Entry 9JH3 (electron microscopy, 2.93 A resolution); this record covers chains B and Y of the 5 polymer chains in the assembly.

# Chain B
Molecule: Guanine nucleotide-binding protein G(I)/G(S)/G(T) subunit beta-1
Source organism: Homo sapiens
Reference sequence: P62873 (GBB1_HUMAN); numbering as in UniProt (aligned over 2-340)
Sequence (340 residues; each row starts with the number of its first residue):
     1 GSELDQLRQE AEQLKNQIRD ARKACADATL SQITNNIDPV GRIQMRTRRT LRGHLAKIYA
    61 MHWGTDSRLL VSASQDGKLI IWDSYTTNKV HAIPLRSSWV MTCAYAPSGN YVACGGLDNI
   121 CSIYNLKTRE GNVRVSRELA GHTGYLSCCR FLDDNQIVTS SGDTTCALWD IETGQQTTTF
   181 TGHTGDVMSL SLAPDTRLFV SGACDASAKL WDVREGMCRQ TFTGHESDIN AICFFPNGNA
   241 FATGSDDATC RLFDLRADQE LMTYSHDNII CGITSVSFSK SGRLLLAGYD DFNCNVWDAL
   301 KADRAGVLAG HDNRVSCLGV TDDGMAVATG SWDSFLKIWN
Construct notes: expression tag (1)
Swiss-Prot annotation at these positions:
  - modified residue: Ser2 (N-acetylserine), His266 (Phosphohistidine)
  - natural variant: Leu30 (L30F: In MRD42; uncertain significance), Arg52 (R52G: In MRD42), Gly64 (G64V: In MRD42), Asp76 (D76E: In MRD42; D76G: In MRD42), Gly77 (G77S: In MRD42), Lys78 (K78R: In MRD42), Ile80 (I80N: In MRD42; I80T: In MRD42), His91 (H91R: In MRD42; uncertain significance), Ala92 (A92T: In MRD42), Pro94 (P94S: In MRD42), Leu95 (L95P: In MRD42), Arg96 (R96L: In MRD42), 5 further natural variant entries in UniProt

# Chain Y
Molecule: Guanine nucleotide-binding protein G(I)/G(S)/G(O) subunit gamma-2
Source organism: Homo sapiens
Reference sequence: P59768 (GBG2_HUMAN); numbering as in UniProt (aligned over 6-66)
Sequence (61 residues; numbered 6 to 66; the number before each row is that of its first residue):
     6 TASIAQARKL VEQLKMEANI DRIKVSKAAA DLMAYCEAHA KEDPLLTPVP ASENPFREKK
    66 F

# How chain B and chain Y interact
Pairs across the interface (70; chain B residue first):
  Leu4(B) - Ser8(Y)
  Leu4(B) - Ile9(Y)  hydrophobic
  Leu7(B) - Ala12(Y)
  Glu10(B) - Lys20(Y)  salt bridge
  Leu14(B) - Leu19(Y)  hydrophobic
  Leu14(B) - Lys20(Y)
  Lys15(B) - Leu19(Y)
  Ile18(B) - Leu19(Y)  hydrophobic
  Ile18(B) - Arg27(Y)
  Ala21(B) - Arg27(Y)
  Cys25(B) - Val30(Y)
  Ala26(B) - Val30(Y)  hydrophobic
  Asp27(B) - Lys29(Y)
  Asp27(B) - Val30(Y)
  Asp27(B) - Ser31(Y)
  Ala28(B) - Val30(Y)
  Ala28(B) - Ser31(Y)
  Leu30(B) - Ala34(Y)  hydrophobic
  Ile33(B) - Ala34(Y)  hydrophobic
  Ile33(B) - Met38(Y)  hydrophobic
  Thr34(B) - Met38(Y)
  Arg48(B) - Phe61(Y)
  Arg48(B) - Glu63(Y)
  Arg49(B) - Pro60(Y)
  Arg49(B) - Phe61(Y)
  Arg49(B) - Arg62(Y)
  Arg49(B) - Glu63(Y)  salt bridge
  Ser84(B) - Phe61(Y)
  Tyr85(B) - Pro60(Y)
  Tyr85(B) - Phe61(Y)  hydrophobic
  Met217(B) - Gln18(Y)
  Met217(B) - Met21(Y)  hydrophobic
  Cys218(B) - Gln18(Y)  hydrogen bond (backbone-side chain)
  Cys218(B) - Met21(Y)
  Arg219(B) - Glu22(Y)
  Gln220(B) - Glu22(Y)
  Gln220(B) - Ile25(Y)
  Thr221(B) - Glu22(Y)
  Phe235(B) - Leu37(Y)  hydrophobic
  Pro236(B) - Tyr40(Y)
  Leu252(B) - Leu37(Y)  hydrophobic
  Asp254(B) - Ala33(Y)
  Arg256(B) - Asp26(Y)
  Arg256(B) - Arg27(Y)
  Arg256(B) - Ile28(Y)  hydrogen bond (backbone-backbone)
  Arg256(B) - Asp36(Y)  salt bridge
  Ala257(B) - Ile28(Y)
  Gln259(B) - Val30(Y)
  Ser279(B) - Asp48(Y)  hydrogen bond
  Lys280(B) - Glu47(Y)
  Lys280(B) - Asp48(Y)
  Ser281(B) - Tyr40(Y)
  Ser281(B) - Cys41(Y)  hydrogen bond (backbone-side chain)
  Ser281(B) - Asp48(Y)  hydrogen bond
  Gly282(B) - Cys41(Y)  hydrogen bond (backbone-side chain)
  Arg283(B) - Leu51(Y)
  Leu284(B) - Leu51(Y)  hydrophobic
  Leu300(B) - Met38(Y)  hydrophobic
  Leu300(B) - Cys41(Y)  hydrophobic
  Asp323(B) - Pro49(Y)
  Gly324(B) - Pro49(Y)
  Gly324(B) - Leu50(Y)
  Met325(B) - Pro49(Y)  hydrophobic
  Met325(B) - Leu50(Y)
  Met325(B) - Pro60(Y)
  Ala326(B) - Phe61(Y)  hydrophobic
  Val327(B) - Leu50(Y)  hydrophobic
  Asn340(B) - Leu50(Y)
  Asn340(B) - Asn59(Y)
  Asn340(B) - Phe61(Y)
Interface residues without a listed pair, chain B (55 interface residues in all): Ala11, Arg22, Ala24, Ile37, Val40, Ile43, Met45, Thr47, Asn237, Asp258, Leu261, Ile338
Interface residues without a listed pair, chain Y (39 interface residues in all): Leu15, Ala23, Lys32, Glu42, His44, Ala45, Glu58

# In short
The interface between chain B and chain Y involves 55 residues on one side and 39 on the other, with 6
hydrogen bonds and 3 salt bridges. Among the polar pairs are Glu10(B)-Lys20(Y), Arg49(B)-Glu63(Y) and
Arg256(B)-Asp36(Y).
Chain B is Guanine nucleotide-binding protein G(I)/G(S)/G(T) subunit beta-1 and chain Y is Guanine
nucleotide-binding protein G(I)/G(S)/G(O) subunit gamma-2, both from Homo sapiens; the structure, CMF-019 with
APLNR-Gi complex, was determined by electron microscopy.
